8DJX - chain A; structure by X-ray diffraction, 1.34 A resolution.

== Chain A ==
Protein: L-ascorbate peroxidase
Source organism: Sorghum bicolor
Notes: EC 1.11.1.11
UniProtKB: C5WNL8 (C5WNL8_SORBI); numbering as in UniProt (aligned over 1-250)
Sequence (250 residues; each row starts with the number of its first residue):
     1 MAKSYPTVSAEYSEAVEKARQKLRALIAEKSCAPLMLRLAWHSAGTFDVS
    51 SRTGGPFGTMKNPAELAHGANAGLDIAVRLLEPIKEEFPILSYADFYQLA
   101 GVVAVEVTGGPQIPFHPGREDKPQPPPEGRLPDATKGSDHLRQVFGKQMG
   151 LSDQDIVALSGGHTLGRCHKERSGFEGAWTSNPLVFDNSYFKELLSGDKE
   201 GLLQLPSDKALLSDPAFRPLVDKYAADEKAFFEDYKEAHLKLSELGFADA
Ion coordination: heme Fe near H163 (its only coordinating residue here); Na+: T164, T180, N182, V185, D187
Ligand contacts: heme (HEM): P34, L35, L37, R38, W41, P132, D133, A134, L141, F145, L159, S160, G162, H163, L165, G166, R167, C168, H169, R172, S173, F175, W179, L205, S207, Y235
Reported in the primary citation:
  - mutagenesis - R38L, W41F, H42A, R172A: decreased catalytic activity on ascorbate
  - mutagenesis - R172A: decreased catalytic activity on p-coumarate
  - mutagenesis - W41F, H42A: decreased catalytic activity on polymerization
  - catalytic residues: R38, W41, H42

== In short ==
Ligands of chain A: heme. T164, T180, N182, V185 and D187 coordinate Na+. From the paper: catalytic residues
R38, W41 and H42; R38L, W41F and H42A, among others, reduce catalytic activity on ascorbate.
Chain A is L-ascorbate peroxidase (Sorghum bicolor); the structure, Cytosolic ascorbate peroxidase from
Sorghum bicolor - Compound II, was determined by X-ray diffraction (same publication as 8DJR, 8DJS, 8DJT, 8DJU
and 8DJW).
